4FA5 - chains D and E of the 6 polymer chains in the assembly; structure by X-ray diffraction, 1.94 A resolution.

Chain D:
Name: Methylamine dehydrogenase heavy chain
From: Paracoccus denitrificans
Notes: EC 1.4.99.3
Reference sequence: A1BB97 (A1BB97_PARDP); residues 2-386 here correspond to UniProt positions 33-417 (UniProt number = residue number + 31)
Chain sequence (385 residues; row label = number of the first residue in the row):
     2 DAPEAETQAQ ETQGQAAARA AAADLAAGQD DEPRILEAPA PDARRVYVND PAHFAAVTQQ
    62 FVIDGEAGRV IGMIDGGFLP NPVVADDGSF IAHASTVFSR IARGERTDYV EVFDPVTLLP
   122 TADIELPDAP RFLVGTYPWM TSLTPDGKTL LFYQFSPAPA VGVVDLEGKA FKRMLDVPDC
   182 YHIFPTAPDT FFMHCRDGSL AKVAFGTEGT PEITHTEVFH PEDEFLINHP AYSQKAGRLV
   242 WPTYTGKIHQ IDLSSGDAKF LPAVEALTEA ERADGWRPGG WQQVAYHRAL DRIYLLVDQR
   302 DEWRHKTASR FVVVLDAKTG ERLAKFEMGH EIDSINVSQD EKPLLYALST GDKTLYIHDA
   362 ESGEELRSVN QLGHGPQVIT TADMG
Unresolved in the structure: 2-10
Cystine bridges: Cys-181/Cys-196

Chain E:
Name: Methylamine dehydrogenase light chain
From: Paracoccus denitrificans
Notes: EC 1.4.9.1
Reference sequence: P22619 (DHML_PARDE); residues 1-131 here correspond to UniProt positions 58-188 (UniProt number = residue number + 57)
Chain sequence (137 residues; row label = number of the first residue in the row):
     1 ADAPAGTDPR AKWVPQDNDI QACDYWRHCS IDGNICDCSG GSLTNCPPGT KLATASWVAS
    61 CYNPTDGQSY LIAYRDCCGY NVSGRCPCLN TEGELPVYRP EFANDIIWCF GAEDDAMTYH
   121 CTISPIVGKA SHHHHHH
Unresolved in the structure: 1-6, 132-137
Cystine bridges: Cys-23/Cys-88, Cys-29/Cys-61, Cys-36/Cys-121, Cys-38/Cys-86, Cys-46/Cys-77, Cys-78/Cys-109
Glycans and other covalent adducts: covalent link Trp-57/Trp-108
Modified positions: Trp-57 (7-hydroxy-l-tryptophan; 0AF)
Differences from the reference sequence: expression tag (132-137)
Swiss-Prot annotation at these positions:
  - modified residue: Trp-57 (Tryptophylquinone)
  - cross-link: Trp-57 to Trp-108 (Tryptophan tryptophylquinone (Trp-Trp))

How chain D and chain E interact:
Pairs across the interface (71; chain D residue first):
  Gln-14(D) / Gln-21(E)
  Gly-15(D) / Asp-19(E)
  Gly-15(D) / Ile-20(E)  hydrogen bond (backbone-backbone)
  Gly-15(D) / Gln-21(E)
  Gln-16(D) / Asn-18(E)
  Gln-16(D) / Asp-19(E)
  Ala-18(D) / Ile-20(E)  hydrophobic
  Ala-19(D) / Asn-18(E)
  Ala-19(D) / Asp-19(E)
  Ala-19(D) / Ile-20(E)  hydrophobic
  Arg-20(D) / Asp-17(E)  salt bridge
  Arg-20(D) / Asn-18(E)
  Arg-20(D) / Thr-65(E)
  Ala-22(D) / Tyr-25(E)
  Ala-22(D) / Arg-27(E)
  Ala-22(D) / Leu-43(E)  hydrophobic
  Ala-23(D) / Asp-17(E)
  Leu-26(D) / Asn-63(E)
  Leu-26(D) / Tyr-70(E)
  Leu-26(D) / Ile-126(E)  hydrophobic
  Asp-32(D) / Asn-45(E)
  Glu-33(D) / Asn-45(E)
  Pro-34(D) / Thr-44(E)
  Pro-34(D) / Asn-45(E)
  Pro-34(D) / Leu-52(E)
  Arg-35(D) / Asn-45(E)  hydrogen bond (backbone-side chain)
  Arg-35(D) / Cys-46(E)  hydrogen bond (backbone-backbone)
  Arg-35(D) / Leu-52(E)
  Ile-36(D) / Cys-46(E)  hydrophobic
  Ile-36(D) / Pro-47(E)
  Ile-36(D) / Pro-48(E)  hydrophobic
  Ile-36(D) / Thr-50(E)
  Ile-36(D) / Leu-52(E)
  Leu-37(D) / Gly-40(E)
  Leu-37(D) / Gly-41(E)
  Leu-37(D) / Ser-42(E)
  Leu-37(D) / Asn-45(E)
  Leu-37(D) / Cys-46(E)  hydrogen bond (backbone-backbone)
  Leu-37(D) / Pro-48(E)
  Ala-39(D) / Pro-48(E)
  Val-58(D) / Asn-81(E)
  Gln-60(D) / Val-82(E)  hydrogen bond (side chain-backbone)
  Gln-60(D) / Ser-83(E)
  Arg-70(D) / Gln-21(E)
  Arg-70(D) / Asp-37(E)  salt bridge
  Arg-70(D) / Gly-41(E)  hydrogen bond (side chain-backbone)
  Val-71(D) / Cys-38(E)
  Val-71(D) / Ser-39(E)
  Val-71(D) / Gly-40(E)  hydrogen bond (backbone-backbone)
  Val-71(D) / Arg-85(E)
  Ile-72(D) / Gly-40(E)
  Ile-72(D) / Pro-48(E)
  Gly-73(D) / Ser-39(E)
  Met-74(D) / Ser-39(E)
  Met-74(D) / Tyr-80(E)  hydrogen bond (backbone-side chain)
  Met-74(D) / Ser-83(E)
  Met-74(D) / His-120(E)
  Asp-76(D) / Tyr-80(E)
  Asp-76(D) / Asn-81(E)  hydrogen bond (side chain-backbone)
  Val-117(D) / Pro-48(E)
  Thr-118(D) / Pro-48(E)
  Thr-118(D) / Gly-49(E)  hydrogen bond (backbone-backbone)
  Leu-119(D) / Pro-48(E)  hydrophobic
  Leu-119(D) / Tyr-80(E)
  Leu-120(D) / Lys-51(E)
  Val-370(D) / Arg-85(E)
  Asn-371(D) / Arg-85(E)  hydrogen bond (backbone-side chain)
  Gln-372(D) / Gly-84(E)
  Gln-372(D) / Arg-85(E)  hydrogen bond (backbone-side chain)
  Gln-372(D) / Cys-86(E)  hydrogen bond (side chain-backbone)
  Gln-372(D) / Pro-87(E)
Also at the interface, not in a pair above, chain D (36 interface residues in all): Thr-13, Glu-38, Phe-62, Ile-75, Leu-373
Also at the interface, not in a pair above, chain E (41 interface residues in all): Trp-26, Asp-66, Arg-75, Gly-79, Ile-123

Summary:
Chain D and chain E form an interface of 36 and 41 residues respectively, with 13 hydrogen bonds and 2 salt
bridges. Among the polar pairs are Arg-20(D)/Asp-17(E), Arg-70(D)/Asp-37(E) and Arg-35(D)/Asn-45(E).
Chain D is Methylamine dehydrogenase heavy chain and chain E is Methylamine dehydrogenase light chain, both
from Paracoccus denitrificans; the structure, Crystal Structure of WT MauG in Complex with Pre-Methylamine
Dehydrogenase Aged 20 Days, was determined by X-ray diffraction (same publication as 4FA1, 4FA4, 4FA9, 4FAN,
4FAV and 4FB1).
